Entry 6DD8 (X-ray diffraction, 2.60 A resolution); this record covers chains A and D of the 4 polymer chains in the assembly.

Chain A (and D):
Molecule: Synaptonemal complex protein 3
Source organism: Mus musculus
Notes: chain D of this document is another copy of the same molecule, construct and numbering; everything in this record applies to it too
Reference sequence: A2RSE7 (A2RSE7_MOUSE); numbering as in UniProt (aligned over 105-248)
Sequence (144 residues; each row starts with the number of its first residue):
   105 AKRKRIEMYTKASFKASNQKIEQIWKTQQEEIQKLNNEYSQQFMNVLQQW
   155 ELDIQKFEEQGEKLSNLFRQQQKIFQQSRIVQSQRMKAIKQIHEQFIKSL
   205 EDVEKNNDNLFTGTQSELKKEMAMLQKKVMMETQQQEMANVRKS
Disordered / not traced: 105-107, 239-248 (chain D: 105-114, 212-217, 238-248)
Modified / non-standard residues: Mse112, Mse148, Mse190, Mse226, Mse228, Mse234, Mse235 (selenomethionine; parent Met); Mse242 (selenomethionine)

Interface between chain A and chain D:
Contacting residue pairs (79; chain A residue first):
  I110(A) - E236(D)
  Y113(A) - K232(D)
  Y113(A) - E236(D)
  S117(A) - L229(D)
  S117(A) - K232(D)
  F118(A) - L229(D)  hydrophobic
  S121(A) - E225(D)  hydrogen bond (side chain-backbone)
  S121(A) - L229(D)
  K124(A) - E225(D)
  I125(A) - L222(D)  hydrophobic
  I125(A) - E225(D)
  I128(A) - E221(D)
  I128(A) - E225(D)
  Q132(A) - N211(D)
  I136(A) - V207(D)  hydrophobic
  L139(A) - S203(D)
  L139(A) - L204(D)  hydrophobic
  N140(A) - F200(D)
  N140(A) - L204(D)
  Y143(A) - I196(D)
  Y143(A) - H197(D)  hydrogen bond
  Y143(A) - F200(D)  hydrophobic
  Q146(A) - I196(D)
  F147(A) - I196(D)
  V150(A) - I193(D)  hydrophobic
  V150(A) - I196(D)  hydrophobic
  L151(A) - I193(D)  hydrophobic
  Q153(A) - R189(D)
  W154(A) - R189(D)
  D157(A) - V185(D)
  D157(A) - R189(D)  salt bridge
  F161(A) - I178(D)  hydrophobic
  F161(A) - S182(D)
  Q164(A) - I178(D)
  G165(A) - I178(D)
  L168(A) - L171(D)
  L168(A) - Q174(D)
  L168(A) - Q175(D)
  L171(A) - L171(D)
  F172(A) - L168(D)
  F172(A) - L171(D)
  Q175(A) - K167(D)
  Q175(A) - L168(D)
  I178(A) - Q164(D)
  F179(A) - F161(D)
  F179(A) - Q164(D)
  F179(A) - G165(D)
  S182(A) - F161(D)
  S182(A) - Q164(D)  hydrogen bond
  R183(A) - F161(D)
  V185(A) - D157(D)
  Q186(A) - W154(D)  hydrogen bond
  Q186(A) - D157(D)
  Q186(A) - I158(D)
  R189(A) - Q153(D)  hydrogen bond
  R189(A) - W154(D)
  R189(A) - D157(D)  salt bridge
  Mse190(A) - W154(D)  hydrophobic
  I193(A) - F147(D)  hydrophobic
  I193(A) - L151(D)  hydrophobic
  I193(A) - W154(D)  hydrophobic
  I196(A) - Y143(D)  hydrophobic
  I196(A) - Q146(D)
  H197(A) - Y143(D)  hydrogen bond
  F200(A) - L139(D)
  F200(A) - N140(D)
  F200(A) - Y143(D)  hydrophobic
  S203(A) - L139(D)
  L204(A) - L139(D)  hydrophobic
  V207(A) - I136(D)  hydrophobic
  V207(A) - L139(D)  hydrophobic
  N211(A) - Q132(D)
  E221(A) - I128(D)
  L222(A) - I125(D)  hydrophobic
  L222(A) - I128(D)  hydrophobic
  L222(A) - W129(D)  hydrophobic
  L229(A) - S117(D)
  L229(A) - F118(D)  hydrophobic
  L229(A) - S121(D)
Other interface residues (no listed pair), chain A (50 interface residues in all): E135, Q176, T218, Mse226
Other interface residues (no listed pair), chain D (51 interface residues in all): E135, V150, Q181, A192, T218, Mse226, V233

Overview:
Chain A and chain D form an interface of 50 and 51 residues respectively; the contacts include 6 hydrogen
bonds and 2 salt bridges. Polar pairs include D157(A)-R189(D), S121(A)-E225(D) and Y143(A)-H197(D).
Chain A and chain D are both Synaptonemal complex protein 3 (Mus musculus); the structure, Structure of mouse
SYCP3, P21 form, was determined by X-ray diffraction, deposited together with 6DD9.
